PDB entry 8K6G | X-ray diffraction, 1.50 A resolution | chains A and D of the 10 polymer chains in the assembly

== Chain A (and D) ==
Protein: Cyanate hydratase
Organism: Escherichia coli K-12
Notes: EC 4.2.1.104; chain D of this document is another copy of the same molecule, construct and numbering; everything in this record applies to it too
UniProtKB: P00816 (CYNS_ECOLI); residues 1-156 here = UniProt positions 1-156
Chain sequence (160 residues; each row starts with the number of its first residue; numbers below 1 keep their minus sign (Gly-3 is residue -3)):
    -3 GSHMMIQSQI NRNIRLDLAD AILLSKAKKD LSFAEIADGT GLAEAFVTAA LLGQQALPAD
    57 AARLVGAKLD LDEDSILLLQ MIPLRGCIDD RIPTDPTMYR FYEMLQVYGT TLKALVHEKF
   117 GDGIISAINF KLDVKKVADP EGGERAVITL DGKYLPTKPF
Disordered / not traced: -3 to 0
Sequence notes: expression tag (-3 to 0)

== Interface between chain A and chain D ==
Contacting residue pairs - 139 pairs, chain A then chain D:
  Ser28(A) - Glu114(D)
  Phe29(A) - Ala110(D)  hydrophobic
  Phe29(A) - Glu114(D)  hydrogen bond (backbone-side chain)
  Ala30(A) - Glu114(D)  hydrogen bond (backbone-side chain)
  Glu40(A) - Lys115(D)  salt bridge
  Ala41(A) - Tyr104(D)
  Ala41(A) - Thr107(D)
  Thr44(A) - Thr107(D)
  Ala45(A) - Tyr104(D)  hydrophobic
  Ala45(A) - Thr107(D)  hydrogen bond (backbone-side chain)
  Leu48(A) - Thr106(D)
  Leu48(A) - Thr107(D)
  Gln50(A) - Gln102(D)
  Gln50(A) - Val103(D)
  Gln51(A) - Val103(D)
  Gln51(A) - Tyr104(D)  hydrogen bond
  Gly82(A) - Gln102(D)
  Cys83(A) - Leu101(D)  hydrogen bond (side chain-backbone)
  Cys83(A) - Gln102(D)  hydrogen bond (backbone-backbone)
  Cys83(A) - Gly105(D)
  Cys83(A) - Thr106(D)  hydrogen bond (side chain-backbone)
  Ile84(A) - Leu101(D)  hydrophobic
  Ile84(A) - Gln102(D)  hydrogen bond (backbone-side chain)
  Arg87(A) - Ile88(D)
  Arg87(A) - Tyr98(D)  hydrogen bond (backbone-side chain)
  Asp91(A) - Lys109(D)  salt bridge
  Pro92(A) - Ile120(D)
  Thr93(A) - His113(D)
  Thr93(A) - Gly119(D)  hydrogen bond (side chain-backbone)
  Thr93(A) - Ile120(D)
  Met94(A) - Gly105(D)
  Met94(A) - Thr106(D)
  Met94(A) - Lys109(D)
  Arg96(A) - Ile121(D)
  Arg96(A) - Ala123(D)
  Phe97(A) - Leu101(D)  hydrophobic
  Tyr98(A) - Arg87(D)  hydrogen bond (side chain-backbone)
  Tyr98(A) - Leu101(D)  hydrophobic
  Glu99(A) - Ala123(D)
  Met100(A) - Ser122(D)
  Met100(A) - Phe126(D)  hydrophobic
  Leu101(A) - Cys83(D)  hydrogen bond (backbone-side chain)
  Leu101(A) - Ile84(D)  hydrophobic
  Leu101(A) - Phe97(D)  hydrophobic
  Leu101(A) - Tyr98(D)  hydrophobic
  Gln102(A) - Gln50(D)
  Gln102(A) - Gly82(D)
  Gln102(A) - Cys83(D)  hydrogen bond (backbone-backbone)
  Gln102(A) - Ile84(D)  hydrogen bond (side chain-backbone)
  Val103(A) - Gln50(D)
  Tyr104(A) - Ala41(D)
  Tyr104(A) - Ala45(D)  hydrophobic
  Tyr104(A) - Gln51(D)  hydrogen bond
  Tyr104(A) - Phe126(D)  hydrophobic
  Tyr104(A) - Leu128(D)  hydrophobic
  Gly105(A) - Cys83(D)
  Gly105(A) - Met94(D)
  Thr106(A) - Leu48(D)
  Thr106(A) - Cys83(D)  hydrogen bond (backbone-side chain)
  Thr106(A) - Met94(D)
  Thr107(A) - Ala41(D)
  Thr107(A) - Thr44(D)
  Thr107(A) - Ala45(D)  hydrogen bond (side chain-backbone)
  Thr107(A) - Leu48(D)
  Leu108(A) - Val130(D)  hydrophobic
  Leu108(A) - Ile144(D)  hydrophobic
  Lys109(A) - Asp91(D)  salt bridge
  Lys109(A) - Thr93(D)
  Lys109(A) - Met94(D)
  Ala110(A) - Phe29(D)  hydrophobic
  Leu111(A) - Ala41(D)  hydrophobic
  Leu111(A) - Thr44(D)
  His113(A) - Thr93(D)
  Glu114(A) - Ser28(D)
  Glu114(A) - Phe29(D)  hydrogen bond (side chain-backbone)
  Glu114(A) - Ala30(D)  hydrogen bond (side chain-backbone)
  Lys115(A) - Glu40(D)  salt bridge
  Lys115(A) - Val130(D)
  Lys115(A) - Lys132(D)  hydrogen bond (backbone-side chain)
  Phe116(A) - Lys132(D)
  Phe116(A) - Glu140(D)
  Phe116(A) - Arg141(D)
  Phe116(A) - Ala142(D)  hydrophobic
  Gly119(A) - Thr93(D)  hydrogen bond (backbone-side chain)
  Ile120(A) - Pro92(D)
  Ile120(A) - Thr93(D)
  Ile121(A) - Arg96(D)
  Ile121(A) - Ala142(D)  hydrophobic
  Ser122(A) - Met100(D)
  Ala123(A) - Arg96(D)
  Ala123(A) - Glu99(D)
  Ala123(A) - Met100(D)  hydrophobic
  Asn125(A) - Arg141(D)  hydrogen bond
  Phe126(A) - Met100(D)  hydrophobic
  Phe126(A) - Tyr104(D)  hydrophobic
  Phe126(A) - Arg141(D)
  Leu128(A) - Tyr104(D)  hydrophobic
  Val130(A) - Leu108(D)  hydrophobic
  Val130(A) - Lys115(D)
  Lys132(A) - Lys115(D)  hydrogen bond (side chain-backbone)
  Lys132(A) - Phe116(D)
  Asp135(A) - Lys149(D)
  Gly138(A) - Lys149(D)  hydrogen bond (backbone-side chain)
  Glu140(A) - Phe116(D)
  Glu140(A) - Lys149(D)
  Glu140(A) - Tyr150(D)  hydrogen bond (backbone-backbone)
  Arg141(A) - Phe116(D)
  Arg141(A) - Asn125(D)  hydrogen bond
  Arg141(A) - Phe126(D)
  Arg141(A) - Asp147(D)  salt bridge
  Arg141(A) - Gly148(D)
  Arg141(A) - Lys149(D)
  Ala142(A) - Phe116(D)  hydrophobic
  Ala142(A) - Ile121(D)  hydrophobic
  Ala142(A) - Leu146(D)
  Ala142(A) - Asp147(D)
  Ala142(A) - Gly148(D)  hydrogen bond (backbone-backbone)
  Val143(A) - Thr145(D)
  Val143(A) - Leu146(D)
  Ile144(A) - Leu108(D)  hydrophobic
  Ile144(A) - Ile144(D)
  Ile144(A) - Thr145(D)
  Ile144(A) - Leu146(D)  hydrogen bond (backbone-backbone)
  Thr145(A) - Val143(D)
  Thr145(A) - Ile144(D)
  Leu146(A) - Ala142(D)
  Leu146(A) - Val143(D)
  Leu146(A) - Ile144(D)  hydrogen bond (backbone-backbone)
  Leu146(A) - Leu146(D)  hydrophobic
  Asp147(A) - Arg141(D)  salt bridge
  Asp147(A) - Ala142(D)
  Gly148(A) - Arg141(D)
  Gly148(A) - Ala142(D)  hydrogen bond (backbone-backbone)
  Lys149(A) - Asp135(D)
  Lys149(A) - Gly138(D)  hydrogen bond (side chain-backbone)
  Lys149(A) - Gly139(D)
  Lys149(A) - Glu140(D)
  Lys149(A) - Arg141(D)
  Tyr150(A) - Glu140(D)  hydrogen bond (backbone-backbone)
Interface residues without a listed pair, chain A (70 interface residues in all): Lys22, Phe42, Arg81, Ile88, Pro89, Val112, Ile124, Lys131, Gly139
Interface residues without a listed pair, chain D (69 interface residues in all): Arg81, Pro89, Leu111, Val112, Ile124, Lys127, Lys131

== Overview ==
The interface between chain A and chain D involves 70 residues on one side and 69 on the other; the contacts
include 32 hydrogen bonds and 6 salt bridges. Polar contacts include Glu40(A)-Lys115(D), Asp91(A)-Lys109(D)
and Arg141(A)-Asp147(D).
Chain A and chain D are both Cyanate hydratase (Escherichia coli K-12); the structure, Crystal structure of
E.coli Cyanase, was determined by X-ray diffraction, deposited together with 8K6H, 8K6S, 8K6U and 8K6X.
